Entry 7RTK (X-ray diffraction, 2.50 A resolution); this record covers chains A and B of the 4 polymer chains in the assembly.

Chain A:
Protein: Cysteine desulfurase, mitochondrial
Organism: Homo sapiens
Notes: EC 2.8.1.7
Reference sequence: Q9Y697 (NFS1_HUMAN); residues 56-457 here = UniProt positions 56-457
Amino-acid sequence (406 residues; numbered 52 to 457; the number before each row is that of its first residue):
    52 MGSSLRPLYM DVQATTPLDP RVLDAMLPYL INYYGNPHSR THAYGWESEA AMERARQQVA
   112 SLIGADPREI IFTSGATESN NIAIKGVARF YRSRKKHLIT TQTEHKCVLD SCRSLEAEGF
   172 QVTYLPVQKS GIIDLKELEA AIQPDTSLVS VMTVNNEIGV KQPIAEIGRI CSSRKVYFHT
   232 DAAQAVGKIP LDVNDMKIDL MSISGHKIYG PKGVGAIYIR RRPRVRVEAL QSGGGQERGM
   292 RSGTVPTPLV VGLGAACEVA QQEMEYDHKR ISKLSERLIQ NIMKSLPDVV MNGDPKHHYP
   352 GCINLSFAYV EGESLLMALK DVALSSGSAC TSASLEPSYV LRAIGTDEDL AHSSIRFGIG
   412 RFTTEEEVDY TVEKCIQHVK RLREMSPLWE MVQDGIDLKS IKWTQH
Not modelled in the structure: 52-54, 382-387, 456-457
Differences from the reference sequence: initiating methionine (52); expression tag (53-55)
Glycans and other covalent adducts: pyridoxal phosphate (PLP) linked to Lys258
Ligand contacts:
  - 2,5,8,11,14,17-hexaoxanonadecan-19-ol (P15): Met334, Leu337, Pro338, Asp339, Val340, Val341, Ala359, Tyr360, Asp400, Leu401, Leu449
  - pyridoxal phosphate (PLP): Gly126, Ala127, Thr128, Asn131, His156, Cys158, Met203, Asn207, Asp232, Ala234, Gln235, Ser255, His257, Thr295, Cys381
Swiss-Prot annotation at these positions:
  - active site: Cys381 (Cysteine persulfide intermediate)
  - binding site (pyridoxal 5'-phosphate): Ala127, Thr128, Gln235, Ser255, His257, Thr295
  - binding site ([2Fe-2S] cluster): Cys381
  - binding site (Zn(2+)): Cys381
  - modified residue: Lys258 (N6-(pyridoxal phosphate)lysine), Cys381 (Cysteine persulfide)

Chain B:
Protein: LYR motif-containing protein 4
Organism: Homo sapiens
Reference sequence: Q9HD34 (LYRM4_HUMAN); residue numbers follow UniProt; this construct covers 1-91
Amino-acid sequence (91 residues; each row starts with the number of its first residue):
     1 MAASSRAQVL ALYRAMLRES KRFSAYNYRT YAVRRIRDAF RENKNVKDPV EIQTLVNKAK
    61 RDLGVIRRQV HIGQLYSTDK LIIENRDMPR T
Not modelled in the structure: 1, 86-91
Differences from the reference sequence: variant Ala11 (Ser in Q9HD34)
Ligand contacts:
  - S-dodecanoyl-4'-phosphopantetheine (8Q1; S-[2-({N-[(2R)-2-hydroxy-3,3-dimethyl-4-(phosphonooxy)butanoyl]-beta-alanyl}amino)ethyl] dodecanethioate): Arg6, Val9, Leu10, Met16, Tyr31, Ala32, Arg35, Ile36, Ala39, Phe40, Asn43, Lys44, Val46, Ile52, Leu55, Val56, Ala59, Asp62, Ile66
  - EDT ({[-(bis-carboxymethyl-amino)-ethyl]-carboxymethyl-amino}-acetic acid): Lys21, Tyr26, Arg29, Thr30, Val33, Lys80, Ile83, Glu84

How chain A and chain B interact:
Contacting residue pairs (43):
  Ser55(A) - Asp79(B)
  Leu56(A) - Lys80(B)
  Leu56(A) - Ile82(B)  hydrophobic
  Leu56(A) - Asn85(B)
  Arg57(A) - Thr78(B)
  Arg57(A) - Asp79(B)
  Arg57(A) - Lys80(B)  hydrogen bond (backbone-backbone)
  Arg57(A) - Leu81(B)
  Arg57(A) - Ile82(B)  hydrogen bond (backbone-backbone)
  Pro58(A) - Leu81(B)
  Leu59(A) - Ile82(B)  hydrophobic
  Leu59(A) - Ile83(B)  hydrophobic
  Leu69(A) - Tyr28(B)  hydrogen bond (backbone-side chain)
  Pro71(A) - Tyr28(B)
  Pro71(A) - Gln69(B)
  Arg72(A) - Tyr31(B)  hydrogen bond
  Arg72(A) - Val65(B)
  Leu74(A) - Gln69(B)
  Leu74(A) - Ile72(B)  hydrophobic
  Asp75(A) - Val65(B)
  Asp75(A) - Arg68(B)  salt bridge
  Asp75(A) - Gln69(B)  hydrogen bond
  Glu314(A) - Tyr31(B)
  Glu314(A) - Arg35(B)  salt bridge
  Tyr317(A) - Arg34(B)
  Tyr317(A) - Arg35(B)
  Tyr317(A) - Asp38(B)  hydrogen bond
  Arg321(A) - Arg34(B)
  Asp372(A) - Ile82(B)
  Arg412(A) - Tyr31(B)
  Arg412(A) - Arg34(B)  hydrogen bond (backbone-side chain)
  Phe413(A) - Asn27(B)
  Phe413(A) - Tyr31(B)  hydrophobic
  Thr415(A) - Tyr26(B)  hydrogen bond
  Thr415(A) - Thr30(B)
  Thr415(A) - Arg34(B)
  Glu417(A) - Tyr26(B)  hydrogen bond
  Glu417(A) - Ile83(B)
  Glu418(A) - Tyr26(B)
  Glu418(A) - Asn27(B)
  Glu418(A) - Ile83(B)
  Tyr421(A) - Ile82(B)
  Tyr421(A) - Ile83(B)  hydrophobic
Interface residues without a listed pair, chain A (23 interface residues in all): Pro68, Leu78, Thr414
Interface residues without a listed pair, chain B (20 interface residues in all): Phe23

In short:
23 residues of chain A face 20 of chain B across their interface; the contacts include 9 hydrogen bonds and 2
salt bridges. Among the polar pairs are Asp75(A)-Arg68(B), Glu314(A)-Arg35(B) and Leu69(A)-Tyr28(B).
S-dodecanoyl-4'-phosphopantetheine is bound between chain A and chain B. Chain A binds
2,5,8,11,14,17-hexaoxanonadecan-19-ol.
Here chain A is Cysteine desulfurase, mitochondrial and chain B is LYR motif-containing protein 4, both from
Homo sapiens. Entry 7RTK (Structure of the (NIAU)2 complex with N-terminal mutation of ISCU2 Y35D at 2.5 A
resolution) was determined by X-ray diffraction.
